PDB entry 4RZC | X-ray diffraction, 2.72 A resolution | chains H and L

== Chain H ==
Protein: Fv M6P-1 light chain
Source organism: Oryctolagus cuniculus
Sequence (119 residues; each row starts with the number of its first residue; a row labelled like 52A-52B holds insertion residues (52A, then the next letters in order); numbering starts at 0):
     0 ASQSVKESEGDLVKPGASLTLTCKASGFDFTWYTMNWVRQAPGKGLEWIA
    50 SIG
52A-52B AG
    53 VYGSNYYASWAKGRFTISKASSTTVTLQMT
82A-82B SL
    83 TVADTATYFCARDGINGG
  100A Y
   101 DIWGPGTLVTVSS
Disordered / not traced: 0
Disulfide bonds: Cys22-Cys92
Small-molecule neighbours: 6-O-phosphono-alpha-D-mannopyranose (M6P): Trp31, Tyr32, Thr33, Ala52A, Asp95, Gly96, Ile97, Asn98, Gly99

== Chain L ==
Protein: Fv M6P-1 heavy chain
Source organism: Oryctolagus cuniculus
Sequence (112 residues; row label = number of the first residue in the row; a row labelled like 95A-95C holds insertion residues (95A, then the next letters in order)):
     2 LVMTQTESPVSAAVGGTVTIKCQSSQ
   27A S
    28 VYNNRLAWYQQKPGQRPKLLIYSASTLASGVPSRFKGSGSGTQFTLTISD
    78 LEWGDAATYYCHGGYRSN
95A-95C DDR
    96 YAFSGGTELEI
  106A L
   107 SS
Disordered / not traced: 15, 94
Disulfide bonds: Cys23-Cys88
Small-molecule neighbours: 6-O-phosphono-alpha-D-mannopyranose (M6P): Arg32, Arg95C, Tyr96

== Chain H / chain L interface ==
Residue-residue contacts - 38 pairs, chain H then chain L:
  Val37(H) with Phe98(L), hydrophobic
  Gln39(H) with Gln38(L), hydrogen bond; Tyr87(L), hydrogen bond
  Gly44(H) with Tyr87(L); Gly100(L)
  Leu45(H) with Pro44(L), hydrophobic; Tyr87(L), hydrophobic; Phe98(L); Ser99(L)
  Trp47(H) with Arg95C(L); Tyr96(L); Phe98(L)
  Tyr58(H) with Asn95(L); Arg95C(L), hydrogen bond
  Tyr59(H) with Asp95A(L); Asp95B(L), hydrogen bond (backbone-backbone)
  Ser61(H) with Asp95B(L)
  Lys64(H) with Asp95A(L), salt bridge
  Asp95(H) with Tyr96(L), hydrogen bond
  Ile97(H) with Tyr49(L), hydrophobic
  Asn98(H) with Asn30(L), hydrogen bond; Arg32(L), hydrogen bond; Ser50(L), hydrogen bond
  Gly99(H) with Tyr36(L), hydrogen bond (backbone-side chain); His89(L), hydrogen bond (backbone-side chain)
  Gly100(H) with Tyr36(L); Leu46(L)
  Tyr100A(H) with Tyr36(L), hydrogen bond (backbone-side chain); Leu46(L); His89(L), hydrogen bond; Tyr96(L); Phe98(L), hydrophobic
  Asp101(H) with Leu46(L)
  Trp103(H) with Tyr36(L), hydrophobic; Arg43(L), hydrogen bond (backbone-side chain); Pro44(L)
  Gly104(H) with Arg43(L)
  Pro105(H) with Arg43(L)
Also at the interface, not in a pair above, chain H (23 interface residues in all): Asn35, Glu46, Asn57, Phe91
Also at the interface, not in a pair above, chain L (21 interface residues in all): Asn31, Ala34

== In short ==
Chain H and chain L form an interface of 23 and 21 residues respectively; the contacts include 13 hydrogen
bonds and 1 salt bridge. Among the polar pairs are Lys64(H)-Asp95A(L), Gln39(H)-Gln38(L) and
Gln39(H)-Tyr87(L). 6-O-phosphono-alpha-D-mannopyranose is bound between chain H and chain L.
Here chain H is Fv M6P-1 light chain and chain L is Fv M6P-1 heavy chain, both from Oryctolagus cuniculus.
Entry 4RZC (Fv M6P-1 in complex with mannose-6-phosphate) was determined by X-ray diffraction.
